5S58 - chains A and E of the 6 polymer chains in the assembly; structure by X-ray diffraction, 2.30 A resolution.

Chain A:
Name: Tubulin alpha-1B chain
From: Bos taurus
Reference sequence: P81947 (TBA1B_BOVIN); residues 1-451 here = UniProt positions 1-451
Sequence (451 residues; numbered 1 to 451; the number before each row is that of its first residue):
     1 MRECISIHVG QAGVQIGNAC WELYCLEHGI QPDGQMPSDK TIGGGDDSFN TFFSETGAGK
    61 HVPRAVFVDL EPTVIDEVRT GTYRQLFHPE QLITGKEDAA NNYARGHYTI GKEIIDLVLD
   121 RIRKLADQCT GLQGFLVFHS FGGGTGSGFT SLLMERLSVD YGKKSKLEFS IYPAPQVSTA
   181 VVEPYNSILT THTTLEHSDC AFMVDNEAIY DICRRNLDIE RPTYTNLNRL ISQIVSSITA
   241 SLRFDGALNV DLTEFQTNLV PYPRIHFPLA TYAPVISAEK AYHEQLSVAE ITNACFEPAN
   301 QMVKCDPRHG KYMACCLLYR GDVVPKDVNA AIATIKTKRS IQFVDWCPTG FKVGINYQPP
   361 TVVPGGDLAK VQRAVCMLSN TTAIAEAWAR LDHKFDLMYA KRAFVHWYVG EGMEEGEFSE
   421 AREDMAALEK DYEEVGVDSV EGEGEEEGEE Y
Unresolved in the structure: 439-451
Metal / ion sites: Ca2+: Asp39, Thr41, Gly44, Glu55
Small-molecule neighbours: GTP (guanosine-5'-triphosphate): Gly10, Gln11, Ala12, Gln15, Ile16, Asp69, Asp98, Ala99, Ala100, Asn101, Ser140, Gly142, Gly143, Gly144, Thr145, Gly146, Ile171, Pro173, Val177, Ser178, Glu183, Asn206, Tyr224, Leu227, Asn228, Ile231

Chain E:
Name: Stathmin-4
From: Rattus norvegicus
Reference sequence: P63043 (STMN4_RAT); residues 5-145 here correspond to UniProt positions 49-189 (UniProt number = residue number + 44)
Sequence (143 residues; row label = number of the first residue in the row):
     3 MADMEVIELN KCTSGQSFEV ILKPPSFDGV PEFNASLPRR RDPSLEEIQK KLEAAEERRK
    63 YQEAELLKHL AEKREHEREV IQKAIEENNN FIKMAKEKLA QKMESNKENR EAHLAAMLER
   123 LQEKDKHAEE VRKNKELKEE ASR
Unresolved in the structure: 3-5, 29-43, 144-145
Differences from the reference sequence: initiating methionine (3); expression tag (4)
Small-molecule neighbours: NUY ([4-(propan-2-yl)piperazin-1-yl](thiophen-2-yl)methanone): His115, Leu116, Met119
Curated features (UniProtKB/Swiss-Prot):
  - modified residue: Ser46 (Phosphoserine)

Chain A / chain E interface:
Pairs across the interface (62):
  His107(A) - Leu54(E)
  Tyr108(A) - Ala57(E)  hydrophobic
  Tyr108(A) - Arg61(E)
  Thr109(A) - Arg61(E)  hydrogen bond
  Lys112(A) - Leu54(E)
  Lys112(A) - Glu55(E)
  Lys112(A) - Glu58(E)  salt bridge
  Glu113(A) - Glu58(E)
  Leu152(A) - Ile50(E)  hydrophobic
  Glu155(A) - Pro45(E)
  Glu155(A) - Ile50(E)
  Glu155(A) - Lys53(E)  salt bridge
  Arg156(A) - Leu47(E)
  Ser158(A) - Asp44(E)
  Val159(A) - Pro45(E)
  Val159(A) - Leu47(E)  hydrophobic
  His197(A) - Asp44(E)
  His197(A) - Pro45(E)
  Asp245(A) - Cys14(E)
  Asp245(A) - Ser16(E)  hydrogen bond (backbone-side chain)
  Ala247(A) - Asn12(E)
  Ala247(A) - Ser19(E)
  Leu248(A) - Ser19(E)
  Pro325(A) - Gln18(E)
  Pro325(A) - Phe20(E)  hydrophobic
  Asn329(A) - Met6(E)
  Asn329(A) - Val8(E)
  Asn329(A) - Phe20(E)
  Ile332(A) - Val22(E)  hydrophobic
  Lys336(A) - Leu24(E)
  Asp345(A) - Pro27(E)
  Asp345(A) - Ser28(E)  hydrogen bond (backbone-backbone)
  Cys347(A) - Pro27(E)
  Pro348(A) - Lys25(E)
  Pro348(A) - Pro27(E)
  Thr349(A) - Ile23(E)
  Thr349(A) - Leu24(E)  hydrogen bond (backbone-backbone)
  Thr349(A) - Lys25(E)  hydrogen bond (backbone-backbone)
  Gly350(A) - Val22(E)
  Phe351(A) - Glu21(E)
  Phe351(A) - Val22(E)  hydrogen bond (backbone-backbone)
  Phe351(A) - Leu24(E)  hydrophobic
  Lys352(A) - Phe20(E)
  Lys352(A) - Glu21(E)  salt bridge
  Val353(A) - Ser19(E)
  Val353(A) - Phe20(E)  hydrogen bond (backbone-backbone)
  Gly354(A) - Gln18(E)
  Ile355(A) - Gly17(E)
  Ile355(A) - Gln18(E)  hydrogen bond (backbone-backbone)
  Asn356(A) - Ser16(E)
  Tyr357(A) - Thr15(E)
  Tyr357(A) - Ser16(E)  hydrogen bond (backbone-backbone)
  Tyr357(A) - Gly17(E)
  Tyr357(A) - Gln18(E)  hydrogen bond
  Val409(A) - Gln64(E)  hydrogen bond (backbone-side chain)
  Gly410(A) - Arg61(E)
  Gly410(A) - Gln64(E)
  Glu411(A) - Arg61(E)  hydrogen bond (backbone-side chain)
  Gly412(A) - Ala57(E)
  Gly412(A) - Arg60(E)  hydrogen bond (backbone-side chain)
  Gly412(A) - Arg61(E)
  Glu414(A) - Arg60(E)
Also at the interface, not in a pair above, chain A (40 interface residues in all): Glu196, Gly246, Val328, Ala333, Trp346
Also at the interface, not in a pair above, chain E (31 interface residues in all): Pro26, Ser46

Summary:
Chain A and chain E form an interface of 40 and 31 residues respectively; the contacts include 13 hydrogen
bonds and 3 salt bridges. Polar contacts include Lys112(A)-Glu58(E), Glu155(A)-Lys53(E) and
Lys352(A)-Glu21(E). Chain A binds GTP. Chain E binds compound NUY.
Chain A is Tubulin alpha-1B chain (Bos taurus) and chain E is Stathmin-4 (Rattus norvegicus); the structure,
Tubulin-Z2856434826-complex, was determined by X-ray diffraction together with 5S4L, 5S4M, 5S4N, 5S4O, 5S4P,
5S4Q and 52 further entries from the same study.
